Entry 7RHZ (electron microscopy, 4.48 A resolution (low resolution: residue-level contacts below are approximate; hydrogen-bond / salt-bridge calls are withheld)); this record covers chains B and C of the 4 polymer chains in the assembly.

Chain B:
Protein: Recombinase cre
Organism: Escherichia phage P1
UniProtKB: P06956 (RECR_BPP1); residue numbers follow UniProt; this construct covers 1-343
Chain sequence (343 residues; each row starts with the number of its first residue):
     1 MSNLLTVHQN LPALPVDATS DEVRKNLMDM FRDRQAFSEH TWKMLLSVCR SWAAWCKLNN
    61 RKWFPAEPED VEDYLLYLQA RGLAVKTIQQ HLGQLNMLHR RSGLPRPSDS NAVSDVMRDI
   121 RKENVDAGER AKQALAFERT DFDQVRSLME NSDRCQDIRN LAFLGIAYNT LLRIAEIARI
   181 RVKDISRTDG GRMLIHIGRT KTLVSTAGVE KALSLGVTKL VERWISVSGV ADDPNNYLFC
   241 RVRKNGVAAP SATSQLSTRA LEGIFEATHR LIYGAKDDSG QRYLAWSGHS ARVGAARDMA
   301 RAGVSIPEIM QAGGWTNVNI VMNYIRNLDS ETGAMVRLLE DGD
Unresolved in the structure: 1-19, 200-207, 328-343
Sequence notes: engineered mutation Glu72 (Arg in P06956), Asp115 (Leu in P06956), Asp119 (Arg in P06956)
Curated features (UniProtKB/Swiss-Prot):
  - active site: Arg173, His289, Arg292, Trp315, Tyr324 (O-(3'-phospho-DNA)-tyrosine intermediate)
Reported in the primary citation:
  - mutagenesis - R72E/L115D/R119D: abolished catalytic activity
  - conformationally variable residues (order/disorder transition): Arg199 to Ala207

Chain C:
Molecule: 44-nt DNA strand
Sequence (44 nucleotides; each row starts with the number of its first residue; numbers below 1 keep their minus sign (DG-4 is residue -4)):
    -4 GCCGCATAAC TTCGTATAGC ATACATTATA CGAAGTTATC GCCG

Interface between chain B and chain C:
Contacting residue pairs (30):
  Ser38(B) - DT22(C)
  His40(B) - DA23(C)
  Thr41(B) - DT22(C)
  Gln90(B) - DT22(C)
  Gly93(B) - DA20(C)
  Asn96(B) - DA20(C)
  Met97(B) - DA20(C)
  Met97(B) - DT21(C)
  Arg100(B) - DA20(C)
  Arg100(B) - DT21(C)
  Arg101(B) - DT21(C)
  Arg106(B) - DC19(C)
  Arg106(B) - DA20(C)
  Arg173(B) - DA23(C)
  Arg173(B) - DT24(C)
  Arg243(B) - DT34(C)
  Lys244(B) - DT34(C)
  Asn245(B) - DT34(C)
  Asn245(B) - DC35(C)
  Arg259(B) - DC26(C)
  Arg259(B) - DG27(C)
  Lys276(B) - DG27(C)
  Arg282(B) - DA25(C)
  Arg282(B) - DC26(C)
  Tyr283(B) - DC26(C)
  Ser287(B) - DA25(C)
  Ser287(B) - DC26(C)
  Gly288(B) - DA25(C)
  His289(B) - DT24(C)
  His289(B) - DA25(C)
Interface residues without a listed pair, chain B (24 interface residues in all): Ile174, Gln281, Leu284
Interface residues without a listed pair, chain C (13 interface residues in all): DA28, DA33

Overview:
Chain B and chain C form an interface of 24 and 13 residues respectively. UniProt lists 5 active-site residues
on chain B. The paper reports that R72E/L115D/R119D of chain B abolish catalytic activity; conformational
variability at Arg199(B).
Chain B is Recombinase cre (Escherichia phage P1) and chain C is a 44-nt DNA strand; the structure,
Heterodimer of Cre recombinase mutants D33A/A36V/R192A and R72E/L115D/R119D in complex with loxP DNA, was
determined by electron microscopy together with 7RHX and 7RHY from the same study.
